Entry 9JQC (electron microscopy, 1.73 A resolution); this record covers chains A and V of the 24 polymer chains in the assembly.

Chain A (and V):
Molecule: Ferritin heavy chain
Organism: Homo sapiens
Notes: EC 1.16.3.1; chain V of this document is another copy of the same molecule, construct and numbering; everything in this record applies to it too
Reference sequence: P02794 (FRIH_HUMAN); residues 0-182 here correspond to UniProt positions 1-183 (UniProt number = residue number + 1)
Sequence (183 residues; each row starts with the number of its first residue; numbering starts at 0):
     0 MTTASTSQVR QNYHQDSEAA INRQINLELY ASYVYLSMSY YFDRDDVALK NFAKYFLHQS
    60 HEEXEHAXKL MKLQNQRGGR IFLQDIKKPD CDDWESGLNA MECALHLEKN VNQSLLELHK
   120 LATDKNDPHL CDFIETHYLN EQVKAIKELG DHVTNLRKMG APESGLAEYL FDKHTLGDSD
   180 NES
Disordered / not traced: 0-4, 177-182
Sequence notes: engineered mutation 33W_63 (Arg64 in P02794), 33W_67 (Glu68 in P02794)
Modified / non-standard residues: 33W (3-(5-bromothiophen-2-yl)-L-alanine) at position 63; 33W (3-(5-bromothiophen-2-yl)-L-alanine) at position 67
Metal / ion sites: Cu ion: Glu27, Glu62, His65
Curated features (UniProtKB/Swiss-Prot):
  - binding site (Fe cation): Glu27, Glu62, His65, Glu107, Gln141
  - site: Arg22 (Essential for association with cargo receptor NCOA4)
  - modified residue: Met0 (N-acetylmethionine), Thr1 (N-acetylthreonine), Ser178 (Phosphoserine), Ser182 (Phosphoserine)
Reported in the primary citation:
  - Cu ion coordination: Glu27, Glu62, His65

Chain A / chain V interface:
Residue-residue contacts (58):
  Ser6(A) - Asp44(V)  hydrogen bond
  Gln7(A) - Asp44(V)
  Val8(A) - Asp44(V)
  Leu28(A) - Tyr32(V)  hydrophobic
  Tyr32(A) - Leu28(V)  hydrophobic
  Tyr32(A) - Leu82(V)
  Tyr32(A) - Gln83(V)  hydrogen bond (side chain-backbone)
  Tyr32(A) - Ile85(V)  hydrophobic
  Leu35(A) - 33W_67(V)
  Leu35(A) - Met70(V)  hydrophobic
  Ser36(A) - Leu82(V)
  Tyr39(A) - 33W_67(V)  hydrogen bond (side chain-backbone)
  Tyr39(A) - Met70(V)  hydrophobic
  Tyr39(A) - Lys71(V)
  Tyr39(A) - Asn74(V)  hydrogen bond (backbone-side chain)
  Tyr39(A) - Ile80(V)  hydrophobic
  Asp42(A) - Asn74(V)  hydrogen bond
  Arg43(A) - Asn74(V)
  Arg43(A) - Arg79(V)
  Asp44(A) - Ser6(V)  hydrogen bond
  Asp44(A) - Gln7(V)
  Asp44(A) - Val8(V)
  Asp44(A) - Arg79(V)  salt bridge
  Asp45(A) - Arg79(V)  salt bridge
  His60(A) - 33W_67(V)
  33W_63(A) - 33W_63(V)
  33W_63(A) - 33W_67(V)
  33W_67(A) - Leu35(V)
  33W_67(A) - Tyr39(V)  hydrogen bond (backbone-side chain)
  33W_67(A) - His60(V)
  33W_67(A) - 33W_63(V)
  Met70(A) - Leu35(V)  hydrophobic
  Met70(A) - Tyr39(V)  hydrophobic
  Lys71(A) - Tyr39(V)
  Asn74(A) - Tyr39(V)  hydrogen bond (side chain-backbone)
  Asn74(A) - Asp42(V)  hydrogen bond
  Asn74(A) - Arg43(V)
  Arg79(A) - Arg43(V)
  Arg79(A) - Asp44(V)  salt bridge
  Arg79(A) - Asp45(V)  salt bridge
  Ile80(A) - Tyr39(V)  hydrophobic
  Phe81(A) - Asp91(V)
  Leu82(A) - Tyr32(V)
  Leu82(A) - Ser36(V)
  Leu82(A) - Lys87(V)
  Gln83(A) - Tyr32(V)  hydrogen bond (backbone-side chain)
  Gln83(A) - Lys87(V)
  Asp84(A) - Ile85(V)
  Asp84(A) - Lys86(V)
  Asp84(A) - Lys87(V)  hydrogen bond (side chain-backbone)
  Ile85(A) - Tyr32(V)  hydrophobic
  Ile85(A) - Asp84(V)
  Ile85(A) - Ile85(V)  hydrogen bond (backbone-backbone)
  Lys86(A) - Asp84(V)
  Lys87(A) - Leu82(V)
  Lys87(A) - Gln83(V)
  Lys87(A) - Asp84(V)  hydrogen bond (backbone-side chain)
  Asp91(A) - Phe81(V)
Other interface residues (no listed pair), chain A (31 interface residues in all): Asn25, Gly77, Pro88
Other interface residues (no listed pair), chain V (31 interface residues in all): Asn25, Gly77, Pro88

Summary:
The chain A/chain V interface involves 31 residues from each chain; the contacts include 13 hydrogen bonds and
4 salt bridges. Polar contacts include Asp44(A)-Arg79(V), Asp45(A)-Arg79(V) and Ser6(A)-Asp44(V). Curated
annotation (UniProt) lists 5 Fe cation-binding residues on chain A. The paper reports Cu ion coordination by
Glu27(A), Glu62(A) and His65(A).
Both chains are Ferritin heavy chain (Homo sapiens). Entry 9JQC (Cryo-EM structure of ferritin variant
R63BrThA/E67BrThA with Cu(II)) was determined by electron microscopy, deposited together with 9JIU, 9JQB, 9JQD
and 9JQE.
